PDB entry 7LUA | electron microscopy, 4.70 A resolution (low resolution: residue-level contacts below are approximate; hydrogen-bond / salt-bridge calls are withheld) | chains b and f of the 10 polymer chains in the assembly

[Chain b (and f)]
Molecule: Env polyprotein
From: Simian-Human immunodeficiency virus
Notes: chain f of this document is another copy of the same molecule, construct and numbering; everything in this record applies to it too
UniProt: A0A6H1VEB8 (A0A6H1VEB8_9PLVG); residues 507-652 here correspond to UniProt positions 516-661 (UniProt number = residue number + 9)
Sequence (146 residues; each row starts with the number of its first residue):
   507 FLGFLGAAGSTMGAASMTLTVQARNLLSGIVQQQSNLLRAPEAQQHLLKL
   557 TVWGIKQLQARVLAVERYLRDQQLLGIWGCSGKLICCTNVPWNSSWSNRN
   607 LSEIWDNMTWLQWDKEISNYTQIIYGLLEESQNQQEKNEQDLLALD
Disordered / not traced: 536-555
Differences from the reference sequence: conflict P547 (Ile556 in A0A6H1VEB8), C593 (Thr602 in A0A6H1VEB8)
Cystine bridges: C586-C592
Glycans and other covalent adducts: N-acetylglucosamine (NAG) linked to N599, N625

[Interface between chain b and chain f]
Contacting residue pairs (16):
  I561(b) - I561(f)
  L564(b) - L564(f)
  Q565(b) - L564(f)
  Q565(b) - R567(f)
  V568(b) - R567(f)
  E572(b) - S534(f)
  E572(b) - G535(f)
  E572(b) - R567(f)
  R576(b) - S534(f)
  R576(b) - G535(f)
  Q579(b) - A529(f)
  Q579(b) - R530(f)
  Q579(b) - Y574(f)
  E635(b) - T526(f)
  E635(b) - R530(f)
  N644(b) - M523(f)
Other interface residues (no listed pair), chain b (17 interface residues in all): L569, V571, L575, I583, S587, E636, Q640, D647
Other interface residues (no listed pair), chain f (17 interface residues in all): V527, L533, V568, V571, L575, G588, I591

[Summary]
The chain b/chain f interface involves 17 residues from each chain. Covalently linked N-acetylglucosamine: at
N599(b) and N625(b).
Chain b and chain f are both Env polyprotein (Simian-Human immunodeficiency virus); the structure, Cryo-EM
structure of DH898.1 Fab-dimer bound near the CD4 binding site of HIV-1 Env CH848 SOSIP ..., was determined by
electron microscopy, deposited together with 6VTU, 6XRJ, 7L02, 7L06, 7L09, 7L6M, 7L6O and 7LU9.
